Entry 7OTN (X-ray diffraction, 3.40 A resolution); this record covers chains C and D of the 4 polymer chains in the assembly.

# Chain C
Name: Reverse transcriptase/ribonuclease H
Organism: Human immunodeficiency virus type 1 group M subtype B (isolate BH10)
Notes: EC 2.7.7.49, 2.7.7.7, 3.1.26.13, 3.1.13.2
UniProtKB: P03366 (POL_HV1B1); residues 1-554 here correspond to UniProt positions 600-1153 (UniProt number = residue number + 599)
Sequence (556 residues; numbered -1 to 554; the number before each row is that of its first residue; numbers below 1 keep their minus sign (Met-1 is residue -1)):
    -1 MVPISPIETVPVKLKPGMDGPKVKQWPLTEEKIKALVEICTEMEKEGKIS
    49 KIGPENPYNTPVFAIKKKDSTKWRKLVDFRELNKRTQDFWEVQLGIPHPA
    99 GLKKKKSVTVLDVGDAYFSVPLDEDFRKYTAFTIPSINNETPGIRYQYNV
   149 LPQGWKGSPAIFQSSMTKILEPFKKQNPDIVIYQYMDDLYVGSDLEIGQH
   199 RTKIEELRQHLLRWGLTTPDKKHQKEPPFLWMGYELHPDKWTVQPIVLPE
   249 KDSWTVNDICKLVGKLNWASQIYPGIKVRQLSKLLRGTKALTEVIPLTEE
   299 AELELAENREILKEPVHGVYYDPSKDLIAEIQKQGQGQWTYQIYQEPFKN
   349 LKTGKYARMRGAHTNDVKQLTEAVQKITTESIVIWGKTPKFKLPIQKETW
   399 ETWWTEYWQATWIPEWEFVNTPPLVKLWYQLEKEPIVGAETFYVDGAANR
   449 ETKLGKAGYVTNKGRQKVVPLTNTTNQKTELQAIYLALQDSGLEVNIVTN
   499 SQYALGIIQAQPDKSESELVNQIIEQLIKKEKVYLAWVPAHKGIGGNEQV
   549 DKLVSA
Not modelled in the structure: -1
Construct notes: initiating methionine (-1); expression tag (0); conflict Cys258 (Gln857 in P03366), Ser280 (Cys879 in P03366), Asn498 (Asp1097 in P03366)
Bound ions: Mn2+: Asp110, Val111, Asp185 (together with 1IH)
Small-molecule neighbours: 1IH ((S)-2-((2-(6-amino-9H-purin-9-yl)ethyl)amino)-3-phosphonopropanoic acid): Lys65, Arg72, Leu74, Asp110, Val111, Asp113, Ala114, Tyr115, Gln151, Asp185
Swiss-Prot annotation at these positions:
  - region: Phe227 to His235 (RT 'primer grip')
  - motif: Trp398 to Trp414 (Tryptophan repeat motif)
  - binding site (Mg(2+)): Asp110, Asp185, Asp186, Asp443, Glu478, Asp549
  - site: Trp401 (Essential for RT p66/p51 heterodimerization), Trp414 (Essential for RT p66/p51 heterodimerization), Phe440, Tyr441 (Cleavage)

# Chain D
Name: Reverse transcriptase/ribonuclease H
Organism: Human immunodeficiency virus type 1 group M subtype B (isolate BH10)
Notes: EC 2.7.7.49, 2.7.7.7, 3.1.26.13, 3.1.13.2
UniProtKB: P03366 (POL_HV1B1); residues 1-428 here correspond to UniProt positions 600-1027 (UniProt number = residue number + 599)
Sequence (428 residues; each row starts with the number of its first residue):
     1 PISPIETVPVKLKPGMDGPKVKQWPLTEEKIKALVEICTEMEKEGKISKI
    51 GPENPYNTPVFAIKKKDSTKWRKLVDFRELNKRTQDFWEVQLGIPHPAGL
   101 KKKKSVTVLDVGDAYFSVPLDEDFRKYTAFTIPSINNETPGIRYQYNVLP
   151 QGWKGSPAIFQSSMTKILEPFKKQNPDIVIYQYMDDLYVGSDLEIGQHRT
   201 KIEELRQHLLRWGLTTPDKKHQKEPPFLWMGYELHPDKWTVQPIVLPEKD
   251 SWTVNDIQKLVGKLNWASQIYPGIKVRQLSKLLRGTKALTEVIPLTEEAE
   301 LELAENREILKEPVHGVYYDPSKDLIAEIQKQGQGQWTYQIYQEPFKNLK
   351 TGKYARMRGAHTNDVKQLTEAVQKITTESIVIWGKTPKFKLPIQKETWET
   401 WWTEYWQATWIPEWEFVNTPPLVKLWYQ
Not modelled in the structure: 1-3, 215-228
Construct notes: conflict Ser280 (Cys879 in P03366)
Swiss-Prot annotation at these positions:
  - region: Phe227 to His235 (RT 'primer grip')
  - motif: Trp398 to Trp414 (Tryptophan repeat motif)
  - binding site (Mg(2+)): Asp110, Asp185, Asp186
  - site (Essential for RT p66/p51 heterodimerization): Trp401, Trp414

# Chain C / chain D interface
Contacting residue pairs (110; chain C residue first):
  Val8(C) with Glu53(D)
  Pro9(C) with Glu53(D)
  Gln85(C) with Glu53(D), hydrogen bond (side chain-backbone)
  Asp86(C) with Lys20(D), salt bridge; Pro55(D)
  Phe87(C) with Pro52(D)
  Trp88(C) with Val21(D); Lys22(D); Pro52(D); Asn54(D); Pro55(D); Asn57(D); Arg143(D)
  Val90(C) with Pro140(D), hydrophobic; Gly141(D), hydrogen bond (backbone-backbone); Arg143(D)
  Gln91(C) with Pro140(D)
  Leu92(C) with Pro133(D), hydrophobic; Asn137(D)
  Gly93(C) with Asn137(D), hydrogen bond (backbone-side chain)
  Ile94(C) with Asn137(D)
  Pro95(C) with Asn136(D)
  His96(C) with Asn136(D), hydrogen bond (backbone-side chain)
  Gly99(C) with Asn136(D)
  Ala158(C) with Pro52(D)
  Ser162(C) with Pro52(D)
  Glu169(C) with Lys49(D), salt bridge
  Lys172(C) with Thr139(D)
  Ile180(C) with Glu138(D)
  Tyr181(C) with Asn136(D); Glu138(D)
  Gln182(C) with Glu138(D), hydrogen bond (backbone-backbone); Pro140(D)
  Arg358(C) with Glu396(D), salt bridge
  Gln373(C) with Glu396(D); Thr397(D), hydrogen bond
  Thr376(C) with Trp401(D)
  Ile380(C) with Leu26(D); Thr27(D)
  Val381(C) with Pro25(D), hydrophobic; Asn136(D), hydrogen bond (backbone-backbone); Asn137(D)
  Ile382(C) with Ile135(D); Asn136(D)
  Trp383(C) with Ile135(D)
  Gly384(C) with Thr27(D); Glu28(D), hydrogen bond (backbone-backbone)
  Thr386(C) with Trp401(D)
  Trp402(C) with Lys331(D), hydrogen bond (backbone-side chain); His361(D); Thr362(D); Asp364(D)
  Tyr405(C) with Lys331(D), hydrogen bond (backbone-side chain)
  Trp406(C) with Lys331(D); Asn418(D), hydrogen bond; Thr419(D); Pro420(D); Pro421(D)
  Gln407(C) with Lys331(D), hydrogen bond (backbone-side chain); Pro392(D); Ile393(D); Gln394(D); Val417(D), hydrogen bond (side chain-backbone); Asn418(D)
  Ala408(C) with Pro392(D), hydrogen bond (backbone-backbone); Ile393(D); Thr397(D)
  Thr409(C) with Asp364(D)
  Trp410(C) with Thr362(D), hydrogen bond (side chain-backbone); Asn363(D); Trp401(D), hydrophobic; Tyr405(D)
  Pro412(C) with Trp401(D)
  Pro433(C) with Asn255(D)
  Ile434(C) with Thr290(D)
  Val435(C) with Thr290(D)
  Thr439(C) with Ala288(D); Leu289(D), hydrogen bond (side chain-backbone)
  Tyr441(C) with Val254(D); Gln258(D), hydrogen bond; Thr286(D); Lys287(D), hydrogen bond (side chain-backbone)
  Val458(C) with Thr286(D)
  Thr459(C) with Thr286(D)
  Asn460(C) with Thr286(D); Lys287(D); Ala288(D)
  Asn494(C) with Leu289(D)
  Val496(C) with Gln258(D); Leu289(D), hydrophobic
  Gln500(C) with Trp266(D)
  Gly504(C) with Pro420(D)
  Gln507(C) with Pro421(D)
  Tyr532(C) with Asn255(D), hydrogen bond; Leu289(D), hydrophobic
  Trp535(C) with Trp266(D), hydrophobic
  Val536(C) with Gln258(D)
  Pro537(C) with Gly262(D); Asn265(D)
  Lys540(C) with Asn265(D); Ser280(D), hydrogen bond (backbone-side chain)
  Gly541(C) with Ser280(D); Leu283(D)
  Ile542(C) with Leu283(D)
  Gly543(C) with Leu283(D), hydrogen bond (backbone-backbone); Arg284(D); Gly285(D)
  Gly544(C) with Thr286(D)
  Gln547(C) with Arg284(D), hydrogen bond (side chain-backbone); Thr286(D), hydrogen bond
Also at the interface, not in a pair above, chain C (71 interface residues in all): Leu100, Ile159, Gln161, Thr165, Val179, Thr377, Thr403, Glu432, Leu503, Ala534
Also at the interface, not in a pair above, chain D (62 interface residues in all): Gly51, Thr131, Lys259, Val261, Gly333, Val365, Leu368, Thr400

# Overview
71 residues of chain C face 62 of chain D across their interface, with 23 hydrogen bonds and 3 salt bridges.
Polar contacts include Asp86(C)-Lys20(D), Glu169(C)-Lys49(D) and Arg358(C)-Glu396(D). Chain C binds compound
1IH.
Chain C is Reverse transcriptase/ribonuclease H and chain D is Reverse transcriptase/ribonuclease H, both from
Human immunodeficiency virus type 1 group M subtype B (isolate BH10); the structure, HIV-1 reverse
transcriptase complex with DNA and inhibitor rmc-247, was determined by X-ray diffraction, deposited together
with 7OT6, 7OTA, 7OTK, 7OTX, 7OTZ and 7OUT.
